PDB entry 4UWB | X-ray diffraction, 2.31 A resolution | chain A

== Chain A ==
Protein: Fibroblast growth factor receptor 1
From: Homo sapiens
Notes: EC 2.7.10.1; fragment: kinase domain, residues 458-765
UniProt: P11362 (FGFR1_HUMAN); numbering as in UniProt (aligned over 458-765)
Amino-acid sequence (309 residues; numbered 457 to 765; the number before each row is that of its first residue):
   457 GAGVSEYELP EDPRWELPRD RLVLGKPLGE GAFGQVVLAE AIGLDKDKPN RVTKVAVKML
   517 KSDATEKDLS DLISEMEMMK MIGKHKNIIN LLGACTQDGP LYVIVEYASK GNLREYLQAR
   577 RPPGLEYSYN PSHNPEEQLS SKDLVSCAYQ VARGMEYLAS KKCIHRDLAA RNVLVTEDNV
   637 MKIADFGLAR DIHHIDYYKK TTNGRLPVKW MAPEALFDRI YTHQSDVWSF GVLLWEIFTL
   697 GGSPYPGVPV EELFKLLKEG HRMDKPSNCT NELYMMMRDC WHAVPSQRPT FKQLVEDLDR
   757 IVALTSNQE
Disordered / not traced: 457-463, 585-586, 648
Sequence notes: expression tag (457); engineered mutation Ala-488 (Cys in P11362), Ser-584 (Cys in P11362)
Swiss-Prot annotation at these positions:
  - active site: Asp-623 (Proton acceptor)
  - binding site (ATP): Leu-484 to Gly-487, Phe-489, Gly-490, Lys-514, Glu-562 to Ala-564, Asn-568, Arg-627, Asp-641
  - modified residue (Phosphotyrosine): Tyr-463, Tyr-583, Tyr-585, Tyr-653, Tyr-654, Tyr-730
Small-molecule neighbours: JVT (N-[4-(4-methylpiperazin-1-yl)phenyl]-1H-indazole-3-carboxamide): Leu-484, Val-492, Ala-512, Ile-545, Val-561, Glu-562, Tyr-563, Ala-564, Ser-565, Lys-566, Gly-567, Glu-571, Leu-630
What the authors report for this chain:
  - binding site for JVT: Glu-562, Ala-564

== Overview ==
Ligands of chain A: compound JVT. UniProt lists active-site residue Asp-623 and 13 ATP-binding residues. The
paper reports a binding site for JVT at Glu-562 and Ala-564.
Chain A is Fibroblast growth factor receptor 1 (Homo sapiens); the structure, Fibroblast growth factor
receptor 1 kinase in complex with JK-P5, was determined by X-ray diffraction together with 4UWC from the same
study.
